6RDF - chains 1 and 5 of the 13 polymer chains in the assembly; structure by electron microscopy, 3.20 A resolution.

# Chain 1
Protein: ATP synthase associated protein ASA1
From: Polytomella sp. Pringsheim 198.80
UniProtKB: Q85JD5 (Q85JD5_9CHLO); numbering as in UniProt (aligned over 1-618)
Sequence (618 residues; numbered 1 to 618; the number before each row is that of its first residue):
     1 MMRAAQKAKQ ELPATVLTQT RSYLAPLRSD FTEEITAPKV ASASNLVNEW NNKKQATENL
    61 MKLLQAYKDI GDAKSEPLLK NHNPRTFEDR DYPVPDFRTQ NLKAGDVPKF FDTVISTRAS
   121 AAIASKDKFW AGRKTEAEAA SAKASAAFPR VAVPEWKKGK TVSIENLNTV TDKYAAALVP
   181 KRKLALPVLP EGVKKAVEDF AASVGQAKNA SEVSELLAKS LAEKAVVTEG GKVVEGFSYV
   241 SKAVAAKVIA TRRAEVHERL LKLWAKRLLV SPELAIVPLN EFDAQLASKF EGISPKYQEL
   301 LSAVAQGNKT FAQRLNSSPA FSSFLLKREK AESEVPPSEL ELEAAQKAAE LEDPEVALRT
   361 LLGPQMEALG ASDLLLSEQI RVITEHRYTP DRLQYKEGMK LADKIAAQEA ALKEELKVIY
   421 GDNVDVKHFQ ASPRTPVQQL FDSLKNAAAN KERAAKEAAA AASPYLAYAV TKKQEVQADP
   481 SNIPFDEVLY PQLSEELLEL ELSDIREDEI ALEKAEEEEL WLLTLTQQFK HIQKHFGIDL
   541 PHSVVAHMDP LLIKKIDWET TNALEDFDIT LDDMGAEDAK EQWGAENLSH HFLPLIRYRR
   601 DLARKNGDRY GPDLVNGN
Unresolved in the structure: 1-22, 618

# Chain 5
Protein: Mitochondrial F1F0 ATP synthase associated 14 kDa protein
From: Polytomella sp. Pringsheim 198.80
UniProtKB: A0A024FSR7 (A0A024FSR7_9CHLO); numbering as in UniProt (aligned over 1-123)
Sequence (123 residues; each row starts with the number of its first residue):
     1 MKLLPESLQQ EAATAAVVAS WVLWHLDTQL LPTIMREHKL HACWAAAAKR YNEKLFKLNP
    61 SYDRVLSLPA VSKNQVLENV FHTAPKAPVE HLEKMVSANS KVYDALNLQS KRVLIWQVKP
   121 ALF

# Chain 1 / chain 5 interface
Pairs across the interface (152):
  L79(1) - V80(5)  hydrophobic
  H82(1) - N79(5)
  H82(1) - V80(5)
  N83(1) - V76(5)
  P84(1) - V71(5)  hydrophobic
  P84(1) - Q75(5)
  P84(1) - N79(5)
  R85(1) - P69(5)
  R85(1) - V71(5)  hydrogen bond (side chain-backbone)
  R85(1) - K73(5)
  R85(1) - V76(5)
  E88(1) - P69(5)
  E88(1) - A70(5)  hydrogen bond (side chain-backbone)
  E88(1) - V71(5)
  R90(1) - S67(5)  hydrogen bond (side chain-backbone)
  R90(1) - P69(5)
  V94(1) - L66(5)  hydrophobic
  P95(1) - L66(5)
  D96(1) - D63(5)
  F97(1) - F56(5)  hydrophobic
  F97(1) - Y62(5)  hydrophobic
  R98(1) - F56(5)  hydrogen bond (side chain-backbone)
  R98(1) - K57(5)
  R98(1) - N59(5)  hydrogen bond (side chain-backbone)
  R98(1) - Y62(5)
  F111(1) - Y62(5)
  F111(1) - D63(5)
  F111(1) - L66(5)  hydrophobic
  V114(1) - L66(5)  hydrophobic
  I115(1) - V65(5)
  I115(1) - L66(5)  hydrophobic
  I115(1) - A70(5)
  R118(1) - L66(5)  hydrogen bond (side chain-backbone)
  R118(1) - L68(5)  hydrogen bond (side chain-backbone)
  R118(1) - A70(5)
  A119(1) - A70(5)
  A122(1) - V71(5)  hydrophobic
  I123(1) - Q75(5)
  K126(1) - N79(5)
  V151(1) - H91(5)
  V151(1) - M95(5)  hydrophobic
  V153(1) - M95(5)  hydrophobic
  P154(1) - N99(5)
  W156(1) - L106(5)
  T161(1) - L106(5)
  T161(1) - L108(5)
  V162(1) - V102(5)
  V162(1) - L106(5)  hydrogen bond (backbone-backbone)
  V162(1) - N107(5)
  S163(1) - N107(5)
  I164(1) - Y103(5)  hydrophobic
  I164(1) - N107(5)  hydrogen bond (backbone-side chain)
  L167(1) - N99(5)
  L167(1) - Y103(5)  hydrophobic
  V170(1) - N99(5)
  Y174(1) - H91(5)
  Y174(1) - L92(5)  hydrophobic
  Y174(1) - M95(5)
  Y174(1) - N99(5)  hydrogen bond
  A175(1) - L92(5)
  L178(1) - P88(5)
  L178(1) - V89(5)
  L178(1) - L92(5)  hydrophobic
  F282(1) - Y62(5)  hydrophobic
  L286(1) - Y62(5)  hydrophobic
  A287(1) - F56(5)
  S288(1) - F56(5)
  K289(1) - E53(5)
  F290(1) - N52(5)
  F290(1) - E53(5)  hydrogen bond (backbone-side chain)
  F290(1) - F56(5)  hydrophobic
  E291(1) - K49(5)  salt bridge
  E291(1) - E53(5)
  I293(1) - F56(5)  hydrophobic
  E397(1) - S72(5)
  E397(1) - N74(5)  hydrogen bond
  E397(1) - Q75(5)  hydrogen bond
  K400(1) - N74(5)
  L401(1) - K73(5)
  L401(1) - L77(5)  hydrophobic
  K404(1) - N74(5)  hydrogen bond
  K404(1) - L77(5)
  K404(1) - E78(5)  salt bridge
  S463(1) - Y103(5)
  S463(1) - D104(5)  hydrogen bond
  P464(1) - Y103(5)
  Y465(1) - V96(5)
  Y465(1) - N99(5)
  Y465(1) - S100(5)
  Y465(1) - Y103(5)  hydrophobic
  L466(1) - S100(5)
  A469(1) - V96(5)  hydrophobic
  K473(1) - V89(5)
  K473(1) - L92(5)
  Q477(1) - V89(5)
  L497(1) - F81(5)  hydrophobic
  L500(1) - K73(5)  hydrogen bond (backbone-side chain)
  L500(1) - V76(5)  hydrophobic
  E507(1) - L68(5)
  E507(1) - P69(5)
  K514(1) - R64(5)  hydrogen bond (backbone-side chain)
  A515(1) - R64(5)
  E518(1) - P60(5)
  W521(1) - L55(5)  hydrophobic
  L522(1) - L55(5)  hydrophobic
  L522(1) - N59(5)
  L525(1) - Y51(5)
  L525(1) - L55(5)  hydrophobic
  F529(1) - W44(5)  hydrophobic
  F536(1) - E37(5)
  F536(1) - L40(5)  hydrophobic
  F536(1) - H41(5)
  H542(1) - T33(5)
  H542(1) - R36(5)
  H542(1) - E37(5)  salt bridge
  V545(1) - L40(5)  hydrophobic
  L552(1) - L40(5)  hydrophobic
  I553(1) - R36(5)
  I556(1) - M35(5)
  I556(1) - R36(5)
  I556(1) - K39(5)
  I556(1) - L40(5)
  D557(1) - R36(5)  salt bridge
  E559(1) - K39(5)  salt bridge
  T560(1) - P32(5)
  L564(1) - K39(5)  hydrogen bond (backbone-side chain)
  E565(1) - M35(5)
  E565(1) - K39(5)
  D568(1) - H38(5)  salt bridge
  D568(1) - K39(5)
  K580(1) - A46(5)
  E581(1) - A46(5)
  Q582(1) - R50(5)
  W583(1) - K39(5)
  W583(1) - A42(5)
  W583(1) - C43(5)  hydrophobic
  G584(1) - C43(5)
  G584(1) - A47(5)
  A585(1) - A47(5)
  A585(1) - R50(5)
  N587(1) - C43(5)  hydrogen bond
  L588(1) - C43(5)
  L588(1) - W44(5)  hydrophobic
  L588(1) - A47(5)  hydrophobic
  L588(1) - Y51(5)
  H591(1) - W44(5)
  H591(1) - Y51(5)  hydrogen bond
  F592(1) - Y51(5)  hydrophobic
  F592(1) - K54(5)
  F592(1) - L58(5)  hydrophobic
  L595(1) - L58(5)  hydrophobic
  R599(1) - L58(5)  hydrogen bond (side chain-backbone)
Other interface residues (no listed pair), chain 1 (96 interface residues in all): A152, T171, A177, D283, I405, Q408, E501, D504, A511, I532
Other interface residues (no listed pair), chain 5 (64 interface residues in all): L31, H82, E93, I115

# In short
The interface between chain 1 and chain 5 involves 96 residues on one side and 64 on the other, with 21
hydrogen bonds and 6 salt bridges. Among the polar pairs are E291(1)-K49(5), K404(1)-E78(5) and
H542(1)-E37(5).
Chain 1 is ATP synthase associated protein ASA1 and chain 5 is Mitochondrial F1F0 ATP synthase associated 14
kDa protein, both from Polytomella sp. Pringsheim 198.80; the structure, CryoEM structure of Polytomella F-ATP
synthase, Primary rotary state 3, monomer-masked refinement, was determined by electron microscopy (same
publication as 6RD4, 6RD5, 6RD6, 6RD7, 6RD8, 6RD9 and 46 further entries).
